5VTH - chain A; structure by X-ray diffraction, 2.20 A resolution.

Chain A:
Protein: Beta-lactamase
From: Escherichia coli
Notes: EC 3.5.2.6
UniProt: Q9L5C7 (Q9L5C7_ECOLX); the author numbering skips numbers that UniProt does not, so the offset changes along the chain: 25-57 = UniProt 29-61; 59-238 = UniProt 62-241; 240-253 = UniProt 242-255; 255-290 = UniProt 256-291
Chain sequence (263 residues; row label = number of the first residue in the row; note: 3 numbers in that range are skipped by the numbering (no residue carries them; nothing is unmodelled there)):
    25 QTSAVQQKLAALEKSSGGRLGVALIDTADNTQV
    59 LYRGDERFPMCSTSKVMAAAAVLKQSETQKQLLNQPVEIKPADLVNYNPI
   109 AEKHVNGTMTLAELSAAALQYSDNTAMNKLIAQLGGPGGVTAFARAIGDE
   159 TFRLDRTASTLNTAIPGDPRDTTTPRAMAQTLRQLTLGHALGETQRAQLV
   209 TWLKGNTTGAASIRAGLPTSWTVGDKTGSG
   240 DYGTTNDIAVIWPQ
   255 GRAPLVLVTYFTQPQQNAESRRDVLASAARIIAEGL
Unresolved in the structure: 25, 290
Construct notes: engineered mutation Ala166 (Glu169 in Q9L5C7), Ser167 (Pro170 in Q9L5C7)
Reported in the primary citation:
  - conformationally variable residues (side-chain flip): Ser167, Asn170
  - mutagenesis - P167S (10-fold): increased catalytic activity on ceftazidime (citing earlier work)
  - mutagenesis - P167S: decreased stability (citing earlier work)
  - catalytic residues: Ser70 (citing earlier work)

Summary:
From the paper: the catalytic residue Ser70; P167S increases catalytic activity on ceftazidime.
Chain A is Beta-lactamase (Escherichia coli); the structure, CTX-M-14 P167S:E166A mutant, was determined by
X-ray diffraction (same publication as 5TW6, 5TWD, 5TWE and 5U53).
